8IZM - chains B and C of the 5 polymer chains in the assembly; structure by electron microscopy, 3.01 A resolution.

[Chain B (and C)]
Protein: Phosphoprotein
Source organism: Mumps virus strain Jeryl Lynn
Notes: chain C of this document is another copy of the same molecule, construct and numbering; everything in this record applies to it too
Reference sequence: Q9J4L6 (Q9J4L6_MUMPJ); residues 1-391 here = UniProt positions 1-391
Amino-acid sequence (391 residues; numbered 1 to 391; the number before each row is that of its first residue):
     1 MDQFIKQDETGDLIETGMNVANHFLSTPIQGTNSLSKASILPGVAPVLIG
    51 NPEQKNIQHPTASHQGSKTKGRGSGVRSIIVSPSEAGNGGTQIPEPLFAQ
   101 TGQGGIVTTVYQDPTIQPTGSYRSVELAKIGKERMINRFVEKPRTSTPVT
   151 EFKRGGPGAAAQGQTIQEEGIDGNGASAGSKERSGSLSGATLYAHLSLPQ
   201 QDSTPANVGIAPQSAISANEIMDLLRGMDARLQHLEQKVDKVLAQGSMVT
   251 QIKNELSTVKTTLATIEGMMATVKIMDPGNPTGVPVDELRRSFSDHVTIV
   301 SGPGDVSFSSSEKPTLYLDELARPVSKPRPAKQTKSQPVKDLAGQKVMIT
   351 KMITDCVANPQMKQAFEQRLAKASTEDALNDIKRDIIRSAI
Disordered / not traced: 1-217, 287-391 (chain C: 1-219, 305-391)

[Interface between chain B and chain C]
Contacting residue pairs (36; chain B residue first):
  Ile221(B) - Ile221(C)  hydrophobic
  Leu224(B) - Leu225(C)  hydrophobic
  Leu225(B) - Leu225(C)  hydrophobic
  Met228(B) - Leu225(C)  hydrophobic
  Met228(B) - Met228(C)  hydrophobic
  Arg231(B) - Asp229(C)  salt bridge
  Arg231(B) - Leu232(C)
  Leu235(B) - Leu235(C)  hydrophobic
  Leu235(B) - Val239(C)  hydrophobic
  Lys238(B) - Val239(C)
  Val242(B) - Val242(C)  hydrophobic
  Gln245(B) - Gly246(C)
  Met248(B) - Val249(C)  hydrophobic
  Met248(B) - Lys253(C)
  Glu255(B) - Leu256(C)
  Val259(B) - Leu256(C)  hydrophobic
  Val259(B) - Leu263(C)  hydrophobic
  Thr262(B) - Leu263(C)
  Thr262(B) - Glu267(C)
  Ile266(B) - Glu267(C)
  Met270(B) - Met270(C)  hydrophobic
  Ile275(B) - Ile299(C)  hydrophobic
  Ile275(B) - Val300(C)
  Gly279(B) - Ser292(C)
  Gly279(B) - Phe293(C)
  Asn280(B) - Phe293(C)
  Pro281(B) - Phe293(C)
  Pro281(B) - Asp295(C)
  Pro281(B) - His296(C)
  Pro281(B) - Val297(C)  hydrogen bond (backbone-backbone)
  Thr282(B) - Val297(C)
  Gly283(B) - Val297(C)  hydrogen bond (backbone-backbone)
  Gly283(B) - Thr298(C)
  Gly283(B) - Ile299(C)  hydrogen bond (backbone-backbone)
  Val284(B) - Thr298(C)
  Pro285(B) - Val300(C)  hydrophobic
Also at the interface, not in a pair above, chain B (28 interface residues in all): Gln251, Ile252, Thr258, Met269, Met276
Also at the interface, not in a pair above, chain C (29 interface residues in all): Leu243, Lys260, Ile266, Ile275, Ser294, Ser301

[In short]
28 residues of chain B and 29 residues of chain C are in contact; the contacts include 3 hydrogen bonds and 1
salt bridge. Among the polar pairs are Arg231(B)-Asp229(C), Pro281(B)-Val297(C) and Gly283(B)-Val297(C).
Both chains are Phosphoprotein (Mumps virus strain Jeryl Lynn). Entry 8IZM (Structure of the Mumps Virus L
Protein (state2) Bound by Phosphoprotein Tetramer) was determined by electron microscopy.
